PDB entry 8XIO | electron microscopy, 2.65 A resolution | chains C and D of the 5 polymer chains in the assembly

== Chain C ==
Molecule: Guanine nucleotide-binding protein G(I)/G(S)/G(T) subunit beta-1
Source organism: Homo sapiens
UniProt: P62873 (GBB1_HUMAN); residues 7-345 here correspond to UniProt positions 2-340 (UniProt number = residue number - 5)
Chain sequence (351 residues; numbered -5 to 345; the number before each row is that of its first residue; numbers below 1 keep their minus sign (Met-5 is residue -5)):
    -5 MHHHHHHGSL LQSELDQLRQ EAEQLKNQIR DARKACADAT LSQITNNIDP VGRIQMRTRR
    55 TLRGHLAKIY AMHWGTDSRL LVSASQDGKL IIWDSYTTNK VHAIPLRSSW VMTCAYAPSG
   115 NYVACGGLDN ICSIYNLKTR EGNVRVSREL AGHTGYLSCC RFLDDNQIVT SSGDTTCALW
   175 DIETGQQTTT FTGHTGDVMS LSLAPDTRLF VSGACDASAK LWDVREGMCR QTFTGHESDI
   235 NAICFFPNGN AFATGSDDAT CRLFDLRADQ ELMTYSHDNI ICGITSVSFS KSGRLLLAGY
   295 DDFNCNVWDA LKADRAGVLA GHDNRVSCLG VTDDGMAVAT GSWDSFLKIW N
Disordered / not traced: -5 to 10
Sequence notes: initiating methionine (-5); expression tag (-4 to 6)
UniProt features mapped onto this chain:
  - modified residue: Ser7 (N-acetylserine), His271 (Phosphohistidine)
Disulfide bonds: Cys126-Cys154

== Chain D ==
Molecule: nanobody Nb35
Source organism: Lama glama
Notes: antibody fragment or engineered binder
Chain sequence (156 residues; each row starts with the number of its first residue; numbers below 1 keep their minus sign (Met-19 is residue -19)):
   -19 MKYLLPTAAA GLLLLAAQPA MAQVQLQESG GGLVQPGGSL RLSCAASGFT FSNYKMNWVR
    41 QAPGKGLEWV SDISQSGASI SYTGSVKGRF TISRDNAKNT LYLQMNSLKP EDTAVYYCAR
   101 CPAPFTRDCF DVTSTTYAYR GQGTQVTVSS HHHHHH
Disordered / not traced: -19 to 2, 128-136

== Interface between chain C and chain D ==
Residue-residue contacts (15):
  Lys20(C) - Gln3(D)  hydrogen bond
  Thr189(C) - Thr116(D)
  Asp210(C) - Tyr119(D)
  Ala211(C) - Tyr119(D)  hydrogen bond (backbone-side chain)
  Glu231(C) - Gly28(D)
  Glu231(C) - Phe29(D)
  Glu231(C) - Thr30(D)
  Glu231(C) - Tyr34(D)
  Glu231(C) - Arg100(D)  hydrogen bond (backbone-side chain)
  Ser232(C) - Pro102(D)  hydrogen bond (side chain-backbone)
  Ser232(C) - Tyr119(D)  hydrogen bond (backbone-side chain)
  Asp233(C) - Tyr119(D)  hydrogen bond
  Asp251(C) - Pro104(D)
  Asp252(C) - Tyr34(D)
  Asp252(C) - Pro104(D)
Interface residues without a listed pair, chain C (14 interface residues in all): Cys209, Thr228, Gly229, His230, Ile275
Interface residues without a listed pair, chain D (14 interface residues in all): Val4, Ala103, Phe105, Ala118

== In short ==
Chain C and chain D each contribute 14 residues to their interface; the contacts include 6 hydrogen bonds.
Polar pairs include Lys20(C)-Gln3(D), Ala211(C)-Tyr119(D) and Glu231(C)-Arg100(D).
Here chain C is Guanine nucleotide-binding protein G(I)/G(S)/G(T) subunit beta-1 (Homo sapiens) and chain D is
nanobody Nb35 (Lama glama). Entry 8XIO (Structure of L797591-SSTR1 G protein complex) was determined by
electron microscopy together with 8XIP, 8XIQ and 8XIR from the same study.
